PDB entry 7O4L | electron microscopy, 3.40 A resolution | chains 7 and N of the 17 polymer chains in the assembly

[Chain 7]
Molecule: General transcription and DNA repair factor IIH helicase subunit XPB
Organism: Saccharomyces cerevisiae (strain ATCC 204508 / S288c)
Notes: EC 3.6.4.12
UniProt: Q00578 (RAD25_YEAST); residues 1-843 here = UniProt positions 1-843
Amino-acid sequence (843 residues; numbered 1 to 843; the number before each row is that of its first residue):
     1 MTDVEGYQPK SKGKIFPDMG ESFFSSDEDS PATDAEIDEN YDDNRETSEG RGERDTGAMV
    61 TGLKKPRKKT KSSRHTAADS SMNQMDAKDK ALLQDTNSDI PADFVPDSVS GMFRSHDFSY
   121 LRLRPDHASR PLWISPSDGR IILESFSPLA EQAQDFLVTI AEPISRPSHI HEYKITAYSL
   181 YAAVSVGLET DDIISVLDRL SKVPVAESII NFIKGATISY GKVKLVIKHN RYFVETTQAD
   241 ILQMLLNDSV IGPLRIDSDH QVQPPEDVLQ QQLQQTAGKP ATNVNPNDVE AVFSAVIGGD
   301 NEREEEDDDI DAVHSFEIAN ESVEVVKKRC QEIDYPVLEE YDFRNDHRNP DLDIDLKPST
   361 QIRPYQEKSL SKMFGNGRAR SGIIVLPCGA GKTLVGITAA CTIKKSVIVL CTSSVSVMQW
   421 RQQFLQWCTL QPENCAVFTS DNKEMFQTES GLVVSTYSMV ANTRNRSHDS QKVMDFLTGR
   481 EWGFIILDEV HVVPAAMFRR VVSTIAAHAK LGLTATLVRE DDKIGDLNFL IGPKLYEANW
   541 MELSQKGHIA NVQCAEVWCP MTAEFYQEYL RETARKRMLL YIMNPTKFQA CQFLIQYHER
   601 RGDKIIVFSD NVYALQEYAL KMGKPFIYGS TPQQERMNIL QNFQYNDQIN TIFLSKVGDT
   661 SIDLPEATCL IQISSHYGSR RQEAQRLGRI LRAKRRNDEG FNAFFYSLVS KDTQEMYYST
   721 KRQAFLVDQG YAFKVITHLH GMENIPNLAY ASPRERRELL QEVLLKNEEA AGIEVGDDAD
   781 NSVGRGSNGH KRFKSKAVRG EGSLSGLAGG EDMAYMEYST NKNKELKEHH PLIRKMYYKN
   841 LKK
Disordered / not traced: 1-100, 253-312, 768-843
Residues lining bound ligands: ADP / beryllium trifluoride: Gln361, Arg363, Gln366, Pro387, Cys388, Gly389, Ala390, Gly391, Lys392, Thr393, Leu394, Gln423, Trp427, Glu489, Ala515, Ser661, Asp663, Arg689, Arg692
Swiss-Prot annotation at these positions:
  - motif: Lys64 to His75 (Nuclear localization signal), Asp488 to His491 (DEAH box)
  - binding site (ATP): Leu386 to Thr393
  - modified residue: Ser752 (Phosphoserine)
  - natural variant: Trp427 (W427L: In suppressor mutant)
  - mutagenesis: Lys392 (K392R: Lethal in vivo. Defective in translation in vitro), Glu489 (E489Q: Loss of DNA translocase function of TFHII), Val798 to Lys843 (Increased UV sensitivity)

[Chain N]
Molecule: Nontemplate DNA
Sequence (106 nucleotides; each row starts with the number of its first residue; numbers below 1 keep their minus sign (DC-13 is residue -13)):
   -13 CGAGAACAGT AGCACGCTGT GTATATAATA GCTATGGAAC GTTCGATTCA CCTCCGATGT
    47 GTGTTGTACA TACATAAAAA TATCATAGCA CAACTGCGCT GTGTCA
Disordered / not traced: -13 to 62, 73-92

[How chain 7 and chain N interact]
Contacting residue pairs - 20 pairs, chain 7 then chain N:
  Val492(7) with DC70(N), phosphate contact
  Ala495(7) with DT69(N), phosphate contact; DC70(N), phosphate contact
  Ala496(7) with DT69(N), hydrogen bond to the phosphate
  Met497(7) with DA68(N), phosphate contact; DT69(N), hydrogen bond to the phosphate
  Phe498(7) with DA68(N), phosphate contact; DT69(N), hydrogen bond to the phosphate
  Arg519(7) with DC70(N), salt bridge to the phosphate
  Glu520(7) with DA71(N), phosphate contact
  Lys656(7) with DC70(N), sugar contact
  His676(7) with DA71(N), hydrogen bond to the sugar
  Tyr677(7) with DA71(N), phosphate contact; DT72(N), phosphate contact
  Gly678(7) with DA71(N), phosphate contact; DT72(N), phosphate contact
  Ser679(7) with DA71(N), phosphate contact
  Arg681(7) with DC70(N), sugar contact
  Tyr718(7) with DT72(N), phosphate contact
  Lys721(7) with DT72(N), salt bridge to the phosphate
Interface residues without a listed pair, chain 7 (18 interface residues in all): Thr463, Asn465, His491
Interface residues without a listed pair, chain N (6 interface residues in all): DT67

[In short]
18 residues of chain 7 face 6 of chain N across their interface, with 4 hydrogen bonds and 2 salt bridges.
Polar pairs include His676(7)-DA71(N), Ala496(7)-DT69(N) and Met497(7)-DT69(N). Bound to chain 7: ADP /
beryllium trifluoride.
Here chain 7 is General transcription and DNA repair factor IIH helicase subunit XPB (Saccharomyces cerevisiae
(strain ATCC 204508 / S288c)) and chain N is Nontemplate DNA. Entry 7O4L (Yeast TFIIH in the expanded state
within the pre-initiation complex) was determined by electron microscopy together with 7O4I, 7O4J, 7O4K, 7O72,
7O73 and 7O75 from the same study.
